6VLR - chains G and E of the 14 polymer chains in the assembly; structure by electron microscopy, 4.42 A resolution (low resolution: residue-level contacts below are approximate; hydrogen-bond / salt-bridge calls are withheld).

Chain G:
Protein: Envelope glycoprotein gp120
Organism: Human immunodeficiency virus 1
Reference sequence: Q2N0S6 (Q2N0S6_9HIV1); the construct lacks a stretch of the UniProt sequence and is renumbered around it, so the offset changes along the chain: 31-137 = UniProt 30-136; 152-185 = UniProt 143-176; 188-309 = UniProt 187-308; 312-323 = UniProt 309-320; 2 more segments
Sequence (475 residues; numbered 31 to 507 plus 16 insertion-coded residues; 18 numbers in that range are skipped by the numbering (no residue carries them; nothing is unmodelled there); the number before each row is that of its first residue; a row labelled like 151A-151E holds insertion residues (151A, then the next letters in order)):
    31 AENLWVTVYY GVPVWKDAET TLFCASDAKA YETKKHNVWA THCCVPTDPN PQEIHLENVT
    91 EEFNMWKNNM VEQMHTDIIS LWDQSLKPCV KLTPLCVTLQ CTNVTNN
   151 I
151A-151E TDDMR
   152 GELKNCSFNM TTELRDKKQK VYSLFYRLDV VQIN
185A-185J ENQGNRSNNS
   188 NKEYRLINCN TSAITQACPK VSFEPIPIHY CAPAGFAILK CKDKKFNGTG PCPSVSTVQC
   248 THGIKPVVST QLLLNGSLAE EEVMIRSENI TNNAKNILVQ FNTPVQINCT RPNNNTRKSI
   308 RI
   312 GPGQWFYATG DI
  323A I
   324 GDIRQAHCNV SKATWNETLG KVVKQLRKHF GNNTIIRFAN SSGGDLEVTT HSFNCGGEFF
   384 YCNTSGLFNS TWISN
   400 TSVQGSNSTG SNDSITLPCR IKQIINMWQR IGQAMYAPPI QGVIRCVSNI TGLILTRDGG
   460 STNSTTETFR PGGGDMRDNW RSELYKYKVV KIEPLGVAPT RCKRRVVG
Unresolved in the structure: 31-34, 59-66, 151A-151E, 185B-185J, 400-410, 459-462, 504-507
Differences from the reference sequence: conflict Lys-64 (Glu63 in Q2N0S6), Cys-73 (Ala72 in Q2N0S6), Trp-316 (Ala313 in Q2N0S6), Asn-332 (Thr330 in Q2N0S6), Cys-501 (Ala498 in Q2N0S6)
Cystine bridges: Cys-54/Cys-74, Cys-119/Cys-205, Cys-126/Cys-196, Cys-131/Cys-157, Cys-218/Cys-247, Cys-228/Cys-239, Cys-296/Cys-331, Cys-378/Cys-445, Cys-385/Cys-418
Glycans and other covalent adducts: N-acetylglucosamine (NAG) linked to Asn-88, Asn-133, Asn-156, Asn-197, Asn-234, Asn-295, Asn-301, Asn-448; glycan linked to Asn-137, Asn-332
Small-molecule neighbours: N-acetylglucosamine (NAG; 2-acetamido-2-deoxy-beta-D-glucopyranose): Phe-159, Asn-160, Lys-171

Chain E:
Protein: PGT122 Fab Heavy Chain
Organism: Homo sapiens
Notes: antibody fragment or engineered binder
Sequence (132 residues; numbered 1 to 113 plus 19 insertion-coded residues; the number before each row is that of its first residue; a row labelled like 82A-82C holds insertion residues (82A, then the next letters in order)):
     1 QVHLQESGPG LVKPSETLSL TCNVSGTLVR DNYWSWIRQP LGKQPEWIGY VHDSGDTNYN
    61 PSLKSRVHLS LDKSKNLVSL RL
82A-82C TGV
    83 TAADSAIYYC ATTKHGRR
100A-100P IYGVVAFKEWFTYFYM
   101 DVWGKGTSVT VSS
Cystine bridges: Cys-22/Cys-92

How chain G and chain E interact:
Pairs across the interface (12; chain G residue first):
  Asp-325(G) / Tyr-100B(E)
  Ile-326(G) / Tyr-100B(E)
  Arg-327(G) / Tyr-100B(E)
  Arg-327(G) / Gly-100C(E)
  Arg-327(G) / Val-100D(E)
  Arg-327(G) / Glu-100I(E)
  Gln-328(G) / Phe-100G(E)
  Gln-328(G) / Glu-100I(E)
  His-330(G) / Val-100D(E)
  His-330(G) / Phe-100G(E)
  Thr-415(G) / Phe-100G(E)
  Pro-417(G) / Phe-100G(E)
Also at the interface, not in a pair above, chain G (8 interface residues in all): Ala-329

In short:
8 residues of chain G face 5 of chain E across their interface. Chain G binds N-acetylglucosamine.
N-acetylglucosamine is covalently linked to Asn-88(G), Asn-133(G), Asn-156(G), Asn-197(G), Asn-234(G) and
Asn-295(G) and 2 more.
Here chain G is Envelope glycoprotein gp120 (Human immunodeficiency virus 1) and chain E is PGT122 Fab Heavy
Chain (Homo sapiens). Entry 6VLR (BG505 SOSIP.v5.2 in complex with rhesus macaque Fab RM20E1 and PGT122 Fab)
was determined by electron microscopy together with 6VOR, 6VSR, 6VO1 and 6VN0 from the same study.
